PDB entry 5EK6 | X-ray diffraction, 2.66 A resolution | chains C and D of the 4 polymer chains in the assembly

# Chain C (and D)
Name: Aldehyde dehydrogenase
Organism: Pyrobaculum sp. 1860
Notes: chain D of this document is another copy of the same molecule, construct and numbering; everything in this record applies to it too
UniProtKB: G7VCG0 (G7VCG0_9CREN); numbering as in UniProt (aligned over 1-491)
Amino-acid sequence (491 residues; row label = number of the first residue in the row):
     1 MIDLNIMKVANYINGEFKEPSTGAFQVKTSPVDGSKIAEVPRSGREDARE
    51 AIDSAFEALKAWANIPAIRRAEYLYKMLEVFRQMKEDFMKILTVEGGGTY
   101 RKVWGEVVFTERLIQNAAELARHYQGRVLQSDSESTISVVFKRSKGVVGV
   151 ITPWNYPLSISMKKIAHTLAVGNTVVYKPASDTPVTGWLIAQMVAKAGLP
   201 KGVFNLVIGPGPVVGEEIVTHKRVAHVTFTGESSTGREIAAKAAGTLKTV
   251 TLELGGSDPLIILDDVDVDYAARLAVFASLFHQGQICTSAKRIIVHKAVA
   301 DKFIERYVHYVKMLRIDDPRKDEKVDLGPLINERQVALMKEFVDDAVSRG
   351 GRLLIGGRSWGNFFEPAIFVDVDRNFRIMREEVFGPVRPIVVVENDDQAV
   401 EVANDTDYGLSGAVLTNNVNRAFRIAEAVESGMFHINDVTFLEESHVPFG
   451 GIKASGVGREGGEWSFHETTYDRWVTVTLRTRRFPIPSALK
Unresolved in the structure: 1-6
Ligand contacts:
  - 2-methylpropanal (5OZ): Ile160, Lys163, Lys164, Thr230, Glu253, Glu443, Phe449, Glu460
  - NADP (NAP; NADP nicotinamide-adenine-dinucleotide phosphate): Ile151, Thr152, Pro153, Trp154, Asn155, Ile160, Lys178, Pro179, Ala180, Ser181, Gly209, Pro210, Gly211, Pro212, Gly215, Glu216, Val219, Phe229, Thr230, Gly231, Glu232, Thr235, Glu238, Ile239, Glu253, Leu254, Gly255, Gly256, Cys287, Glu382, Phe384, Leu410, Phe449
Reported in the primary citation:
  - binding site for 2-methylpropanal: Ile160, Lys163, Lys164, Thr230, Glu443, Phe449, Glu460
  - catalytic residues: Glu253, Cys287 (citing earlier work)

# Interface between chain C and chain D
Residue-residue contacts (144; chain C residue first):
  Arg101(C) with Pro485(D)
  Arg127(C) with Arg127(D)
  Leu129(C) with Val447(D), hydrophobic
  Gln130(C) with Glu444(D); His446(D), hydrogen bond (backbone-side chain)
  Ser131(C) with Glu444(D), hydrogen bond
  Asp132(C) with Glu444(D), hydrogen bond (backbone-side chain); His446(D)
  Ser133(C) with Glu444(D), hydrogen bond
  Ser138(C) with Val447(D)
  Val140(C) with Pro448(D), hydrophobic
  Arg143(C) with Glu427(D), hydrogen bond (side chain-backbone)
  Ser233(C) with Leu247(D)
  Arg237(C) with Ala244(D); Gly245(D); Leu247(D)
  Ala240(C) with Ala244(D), hydrophobic
  Ala241(C) with Ala244(D)
  Ala244(C) with Arg237(D); Ala240(D), hydrophobic; Ala241(D)
  Gly245(C) with Arg237(D)
  Leu247(C) with Arg237(D); Leu252(D), hydrophobic; Leu254(D), hydrophobic; Lys453(D); Ala454(D); Val457(D)
  Thr249(C) with Val457(D)
  Leu252(C) with Leu247(D), hydrophobic
  Leu254(C) with Leu247(D), hydrophobic
  Tyr270(C) with Thr481(D); Arg482(D), hydrogen bond (side chain-backbone); Phe484(D)
  Arg273(C) with Phe484(D); Leu490(D)
  Leu274(C) with Phe484(D), hydrophobic
  Phe277(C) with Phe484(D), hydrophobic; Pro485(D), hydrophobic
  Phe281(C) with Ile486(D), hydrophobic
  Tyr310(C) with Pro487(D); Leu490(D), hydrophobic
  Met313(C) with Pro487(D); Leu490(D), hydrophobic
  Leu314(C) with Ile486(D), hydrophobic; Pro487(D), hydrophobic
  Lys324(C) with Ser488(D), hydrogen bond (backbone-side chain); Lys491(D)
  Asp326(C) with Pro485(D); Ile486(D); Pro487(D); Ser488(D), hydrogen bond (side chain-backbone)
  Ala426(C) with Arg473(D), hydrogen bond (backbone-side chain)
  Glu427(C) with Asn64(D); Arg143(D), salt bridge
  Val429(C) with Arg473(D), hydrogen bond (backbone-side chain)
  Ser431(C) with Arg473(D), hydrogen bond (backbone-side chain)
  Gly432(C) with Asp472(D); Arg473(D); Trp474(D), hydrogen bond (backbone-backbone)
  Met433(C) with Trp474(D)
  Phe434(C) with Arg473(D); Trp474(D), hydrogen bond (backbone-backbone); Val475(D); Thr476(D), hydrogen bond (backbone-backbone)
  His435(C) with Trp474(D); Thr476(D), hydrogen bond
  Ile436(C) with Thr476(D), hydrogen bond (backbone-backbone); Val477(D); Thr478(D), hydrogen bond (backbone-backbone)
  Asn437(C) with Thr478(D)
  Asp438(C) with Thr478(D), hydrogen bond; Arg482(D), salt bridge
  Leu442(C) with Trp474(D); Thr476(D); Arg482(D)
  Glu443(C) with Trp474(D)
  Glu444(C) with Gln130(D); Ser131(D), hydrogen bond; Asp132(D), hydrogen bond (side chain-backbone); Trp474(D)
  Ser445(C) with Asp132(D)
  His446(C) with Gln130(D), hydrogen bond (side chain-backbone); Asp132(D)
  Val447(C) with Leu129(D), hydrophobic; Trp474(D)
  Pro448(C) with Val140(D), hydrophobic; Trp474(D)
  Ile452(C) with Tyr471(D), hydrophobic
  Ala454(C) with Leu247(D)
  Val457(C) with Thr249(D)
  Arg459(C) with Tyr471(D); Asp472(D), hydrogen bond (side chain-backbone)
  Trp464(C) with Val140(D), hydrophobic; Asp472(D), hydrogen bond
  Tyr471(C) with Ile452(D); Arg459(D)
  Asp472(C) with Gly432(D); Arg459(D), hydrogen bond (backbone-side chain); Trp464(D), hydrogen bond
  Arg473(C) with Ala426(D), hydrogen bond (side chain-backbone); Glu427(D); Val429(D), hydrogen bond (side chain-backbone); Ser431(D), hydrogen bond; Gly432(D); Phe434(D)
  Trp474(C) with Gly432(D), hydrogen bond (backbone-backbone); Met433(D); Phe434(D), hydrogen bond (backbone-backbone); His435(D); Leu442(D); Glu444(D); Val447(D); Pro448(D)
  Val475(C) with Phe434(D)
  Thr476(C) with Phe434(D), hydrogen bond (backbone-backbone); His435(D), hydrogen bond; Ile436(D), hydrogen bond (backbone-backbone); Leu442(D)
  Val477(C) with Ile436(D)
  Thr478(C) with Ile436(D), hydrogen bond (backbone-backbone); Asn437(D); Asp438(D), hydrogen bond
  Thr481(C) with Tyr270(D)
  Arg482(C) with Tyr270(D), hydrogen bond (backbone-side chain); Asp438(D), salt bridge
  Phe484(C) with Tyr270(D); Arg273(D); Leu274(D), hydrophobic; Phe277(D), hydrophobic
  Pro485(C) with Arg101(D); Phe277(D), hydrophobic
  Ile486(C) with Phe281(D), hydrophobic; Leu314(D), hydrophobic; Asp326(D)
  Pro487(C) with Tyr310(D); Met313(D); Asp326(D)
  Ser488(C) with Lys324(D), hydrogen bond (side chain-backbone); Asp326(D), hydrogen bond (backbone-side chain)
  Ala489(C) with Met313(D), hydrophobic
  Leu490(C) with Arg273(D); Tyr310(D), hydrophobic; Met313(D), hydrophobic
Also at the interface, not in a pair above, chain C (74 interface residues in all): Val276, Leu280, Val439, Lys453
Also at the interface, not in a pair above, chain D (78 interface residues in all): Ser133, Ser138, Ser233, Leu280, Val325, Leu327, Phe423, Val439, Glu443, Ser445, Ala489

# Overview
The interface between chain C and chain D involves 74 residues on one side and 78 on the other, with 38
hydrogen bonds and 3 salt bridges. Polar pairs include Glu427(C)-Arg143(D), Asp438(C)-Arg482(D) and
Gln130(C)-His446(D). From the paper: catalytic residues Glu253(C) and Cys287(C); a binding site for
2-methylpropanal at Ile160(C), Lys163(C) and Lys164(C) among others.
Chain C and chain D are both Aldehyde dehydrogenase (Pyrobaculum sp. 1860); the structure, Thermostable
aldehyde dehydrogenase from Pyrobaculum sp. 1860 complexed with NADP and isobutyraldehyde, was determined by
X-ray diffraction together with 5F2C, 5EXF, 5EUY and 5EEB from the same study.
